Entry 9JNT (electron microscopy, 2.70 A resolution); this record covers chains B and I of the 11 polymer chains in the assembly.

[Chain B]
Molecule: Histone H4
Organism: Xenopus laevis
UniProtKB: A0A8J1LTD2 (A0A8J1LTD2_XENLA); residues 1-102 here correspond to UniProt positions 15-116 (UniProt number = residue number + 14)
Chain sequence (102 residues; each row starts with the number of its first residue):
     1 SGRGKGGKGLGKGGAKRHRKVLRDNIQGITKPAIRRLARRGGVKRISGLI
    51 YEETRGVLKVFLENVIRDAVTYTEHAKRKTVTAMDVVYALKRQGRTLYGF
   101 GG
Not modelled in the structure: 1-13, 102

[Chain I]
Molecule: 146-nt DNA strand
Organism: Escherichia coli K-12
Sequence (146 nucleotides; each row starts with the number of its first residue):
     2 TCGAGAATCCCGGTGCCGAGGCCGCTCAATTGGTCGTAGACAGCTCTAGC
    52 ACCGCTTAAACGCACGTACGCGCTGTCCCCCGCGTTTTAACCGCCAAGGG
   102 GATTACTCCCTAGTCTCCAGGCACGTGTCAGATATATACATCCGAT

[How chain B and chain I interact]
Pairs across the interface (11):
  Arg35(B) - DC82(I)  salt bridge to the phosphate
  Arg45(B) - DC81(I)  sugar contact
  Arg45(B) - DC82(I)  phosphate contact
  Ile46(B) - DC81(I)  sugar contact
  Ile46(B) - DC82(I)  hydrogen bond to the phosphate
  Gly48(B) - DC81(I)  hydrogen bond to the phosphate
  Arg78(B) - DA103(I)  phosphate contact
  Lys79(B) - DG102(I)  phosphate contact
  Lys79(B) - DA103(I)  hydrogen bond to the phosphate
  Thr80(B) - DG102(I)  phosphate contact
  Thr80(B) - DA103(I)  hydrogen bond to the phosphate
Interface residues without a listed pair, chain B (9 interface residues in all): Lys44, Ser47

[Overview]
Chain B and chain I form an interface of 9 and 4 residues respectively, with 4 hydrogen bonds and 1 salt
bridge. Polar contacts include Ile46(B)-DC82(I), Gly48(B)-DC81(I) and Lys79(B)-DA103(I).
Chain B is Histone H4 (Xenopus laevis) and chain I is a 146-nt DNA strand (Escherichia coli K-12); the
structure, Structure of isw1-nucleosome complex in ADP* state, was determined by electron microscopy (same
publication as 9JNU, 9JNV, 9JO2, 9JO5, 9LIU and 9LJ2).
